5CRK - chains O and D of the 3 polymer chains in the assembly; structure by X-ray diffraction, 2.48 A resolution.

# Chain O
Molecule: Transcription termination factor 1, mitochondrial
From: Homo sapiens
UniProtKB: B4DPR9 (B4DPR9_HUMAN); residues 73-396 here correspond to UniProt positions 53-376 (UniProt number = residue number - 20)
Chain sequence (324 residues; numbered 73 to 396; the number before each row is that of its first residue):
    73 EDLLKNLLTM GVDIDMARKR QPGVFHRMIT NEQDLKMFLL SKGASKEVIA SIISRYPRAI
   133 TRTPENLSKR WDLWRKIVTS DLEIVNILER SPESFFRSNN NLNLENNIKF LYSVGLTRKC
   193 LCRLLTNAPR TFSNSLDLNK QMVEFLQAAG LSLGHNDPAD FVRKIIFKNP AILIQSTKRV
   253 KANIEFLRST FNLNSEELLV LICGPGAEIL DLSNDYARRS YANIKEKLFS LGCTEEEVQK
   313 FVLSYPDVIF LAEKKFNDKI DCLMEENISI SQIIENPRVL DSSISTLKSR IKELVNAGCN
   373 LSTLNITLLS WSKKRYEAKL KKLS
Sequence notes: engineered mutation Ala243 (Phe223 in B4DPR9)
Reported in the primary citation:
  - binding site for the 22-nt DNA strand (chain D): Arg162, Asp283
  - conformationally variable residues (side-chain flip): Asp283, Phe322
  - binding site for the 22-nt DNA strand: Phe322

# Chain D
Molecule: 22-nt DNA strand
Sequence (22 nucleotides; each row starts with the number of its first residue):
     1 ATTACCGGGC TCTGCCATCT TA

# How chain O and chain D interact
Residue-residue contacts (31):
  Arg92(O) with DC15(D), salt bridge to the phosphate
  Arg127(O) with DG14(D), salt bridge to the phosphate
  Arg162(O) with DT11(D), sugar contact; DT13(D), salt bridge to the phosphate; DG14(D), phosphate contact
  Ser163(O) with DT13(D), hydrogen bond to the phosphate
  Pro164(O) with DG14(D), phosphate contact
  Glu165(O) with DC15(D), hydrogen bond to the base
  Arg169(O) with DC15(D), base contact
  Arg195(O) with DG9(D), salt bridge to the phosphate
  Thr198(O) with DT11(D), base contact
  Asn199(O) with DT11(D), base contact; DC12(D), sugar contact
  Pro201(O) with DT13(D), phosphate contact
  Arg202(O) with DG14(D), hydrogen bond to the base
  Phe239(O) with DG8(D), phosphate contact
  Lys240(O) with DG7(D), sugar contact; DG8(D), salt bridge to the phosphate
  Ala243(O) with DC12(D), base contact
  Ile246(O) with DC12(D), sugar contact
  Gln247(O) with DC12(D), base contact
  Asp283(O) with DC12(D), hydrogen bond to the base
  Arg350(O) with DC6(D), base contact; DG7(D), hydrogen bond to the base
  Asn377(O) with DA4(D), hydrogen bond to the phosphate
  Thr379(O) with DA4(D), hydrogen bond to the phosphate
  Trp383(O) with DT3(D), phosphate contact; DA4(D), phosphate contact
  Arg387(O) with DA4(D), base contact
  Lys391(O) with DT3(D), salt bridge to the phosphate
  Lys394(O) with DT2(D), phosphate contact
Other interface residues (no listed pair), chain O (26 interface residues in all): Arg251
Other interface residues (no listed pair), chain D (14 interface residues in all): DC5, DC16

# Overview
26 residues of chain O face 14 of chain D across their interface; the contacts include 7 hydrogen bonds and 6
salt bridges. Polar pairs include Glu165(O)-DC15(D), Arg202(O)-DG14(D) and Asp283(O)-DC12(D). The paper
reports a binding site for the 22-nt DNA strand (chain D) at Arg162(O) and Asp283(O); a binding site for the
22-nt DNA strand at Phe322(O).
Chain O is Transcription termination factor 1, mitochondrial (Homo sapiens) and chain D is a 22-nt DNA strand;
the structure, Crystal Structure of the MTERF1 F243A substitution bound to the termination sequence, was
determined by X-ray diffraction, deposited together with 5CKY, 5CO0 and 5CRJ.
